Entry 7D4L (X-ray diffraction, 1.60 A resolution); this record covers chain A.

[Chain A]
Protein: Dihydrofolate reductase
Source organism: Escherichia coli (strain K12)
Notes: EC 1.5.1.3
UniProtKB: P0ABQ4 (DYR_ECOLI); residue numbers follow UniProt; this construct covers 1-159
Sequence (159 residues; each row starts with the number of its first residue):
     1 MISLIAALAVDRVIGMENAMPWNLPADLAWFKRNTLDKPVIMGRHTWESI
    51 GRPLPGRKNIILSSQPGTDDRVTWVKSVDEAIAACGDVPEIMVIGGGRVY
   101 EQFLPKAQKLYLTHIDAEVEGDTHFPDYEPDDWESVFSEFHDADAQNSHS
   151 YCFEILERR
Differences from the reference sequence: conflict D37 (Asn in P0ABQ4)
Metal / ion sites: Mn2+: D116, H149, R159
Small-molecule neighbours:
  - folic acid (FOL): I5, A6, A7, M20, D27, L28, A29, W30, F31, K32, T46, I50, R52, L54, P55, R57, I94, Y100, T113
  - NADP (NAP; NADP nicotinamide-adenine-dinucleotide phosphate): A6, A7, I14, G15, M16, N18, A19, M20, W22, G43, R44, H45, T46, S49, L62, S63, S64, Q65, K76, S77, V78, I94, G95, G96, G97, R98, V99, Y100, Q102, T123
UniProt features mapped onto this chain:
  - binding site (substrate): I5, D27, R52, R57, T113
  - binding site (NADP(+)): A7, V13 to A19, H45, T46, S63, S64, K76, G95 to Q102
  - natural variant: L28 (L28R: In strain: B[RT500] isozyme 2), W30 (W30G: In strain: 1810), E154 (E154K: In strain: B[MB1428]; E154Q: In strain: 1810)
  - mutagenesis: M16 (M16F/S: Increases catalytic rate about 2-fold; M16N: Increases catalytic rate about 2-fold. Increases catalytic rate about 7-fold; when associated with L-20; Y-42; F-92; A-85 and S-152), M20 (M20I/V: Increases catalytic rate 2-fold; M20L: Increases catalytic rate 2.5-fold. Increases catalytic rate about 7-fold; when associated with N-16; Y-42; F-92; A-85 and S-152), M42 (M42V: Increases catalytic rate almost 2-fold; M42Y: Increases catalytic rate almost 2-fold. Increases catalytic rate about 7-fold; when associated with N-16; L-20; A-85; F-92 and S-152), C85 (C85A: Decreases catalytic rate by one third. Increases catalytic rate about 7-fold; when associated with N-16; L-20; Y-42; F-92 and S-152), M92 (M92F: No effect. Increases catalytic rate about 7-fold; when associated with N-16; L-20; Y-42; A-85 and S-152; M92L: No effect), C152 (C152S: Increases catalytic rate 1.5-fold. Increases catalytic rate about 7-fold; when associated with N-16; L-20; Y-42; A-85 and F-92)
What the authors report for this chain:
  - catalytic residues: M20 (proposed by the authors, not directly observed)

[Overview]
Ligands of chain A: folic acid and NADP. D116, H149 and R159 coordinate Mn2+. From UniProt: 5
substrate-binding residues, 21 NADP+-binding residues and 6 mutagenesis sites. The paper reports the catalytic
residue M20.
Chain A is Dihydrofolate reductase (Escherichia coli (strain K12)); the structure, X-ray crystal Structure of
E.coli Dihydrofolate Reductase complexed with folate and NADP+ at pH7.0, was determined by X-ray diffraction,
deposited together with 7D3Z, 7D49, 7D4X and 7D6G.
